2C4F - chains T and U of the 4 polymer chains in the assembly; structure by X-ray diffraction, 1.72 A resolution.

# Chain T
Name: Tissue factor precursor
Notes: fragment: factor iii, residues 38-112
UniProt: P13726 (TF_HUMAN); residues 6-80 here correspond to UniProt positions 38-112 (UniProt number = residue number + 32)
Amino-acid sequence (75 residues; numbered 6 to 80; the number before each row is that of its first residue):
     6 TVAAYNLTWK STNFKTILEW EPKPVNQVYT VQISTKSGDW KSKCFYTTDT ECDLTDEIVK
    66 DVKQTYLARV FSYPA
Disulfide bonds: Cys-49/Cys-57
UniProt features mapped onto this chain:
  - motif (WKS motif): Trp-14 to Ser-16, Trp-45 to Ser-47

# Chain U
Name: Tissue factor precursor
Notes: fragment: factor iii, residues 123-242
UniProt: P13726 (TF_HUMAN); residues 91-210 here correspond to UniProt positions 123-242 (UniProt number = residue number + 32)
Amino-acid sequence (116 residues; numbered 91 to 210; 4 numbers in that range are skipped by the numbering (no residue carries them; nothing is unmodelled there); the number before each row is that of its first residue):
    91 EPLYENSPEF TPYLETNLGQ PTIQSFEQVG TKVNVTVEDE RTLVRRNNTF LSLRDVFGKD
   151 LIYTLYYW
   163 SGKKTAKTNT NEFLIDVDKG ENYCFSVQAV IPSRTVNRKS TDSPVECM
Disulfide bonds: Cys-186/Cys-209
Covalently attached groups: N-acetylglucosamine (NAG) linked to Asn-124
UniProt features mapped onto this chain:
  - motif: Trp-158 (WKS motif)
  - glycosylation (N-linked (GlcNAc...) asparagine): Asn-124, Asn-137

# Chain T / chain U interface
Pairs across the interface (66):
  Thr-6(T) with Leu-93(U)
  Ala-9(T) with Glu-95(U)
  Leu-12(T) with Glu-95(U); Asn-96(U); Ser-97(U); Pro-98(U)
  Trp-14(T) with Ser-97(U); Pro-98(U), hydrogen bond (side chain-backbone); Phe-100(U)
  Ser-16(T) with Phe-100(U); Thr-106(U), hydrogen bond; Asn-107(U), hydrogen bond (backbone-backbone)
  Thr-17(T) with Thr-106(U), hydrogen bond (backbone-side chain); Asn-107(U); Gly-109(U)
  Asn-18(T) with Thr-106(U), hydrogen bond (backbone-side chain); Asn-107(U), hydrogen bond (backbone-backbone); Leu-108(U); Gly-109(U), hydrogen bond (side chain-backbone); Glu-130(U), hydrogen bond; Arg-131(U), hydrogen bond (side chain-backbone); Thr-132(U); Leu-133(U), hydrogen bond (backbone-backbone); Leu-143(U)
  Phe-19(T) with Pro-102(U); Tyr-103(U); Thr-106(U), hydrogen bond (backbone-side chain); Thr-132(U); Val-134(U), hydrophobic; Val-146(U), hydrophobic; Phe-147(U), hydrophobic
  Lys-20(T) with Leu-133(U)
  Thr-21(T) with Phe-100(U)
  Lys-41(T) with Glu-99(U), salt bridge
  Thr-60(T) with Leu-133(U)
  Ile-63(T) with Pro-102(U), hydrophobic
  Val-64(T) with Leu-133(U)
  Val-67(T) with Pro-102(U); Tyr-103(U), hydrogen bond (backbone-backbone); Val-134(U), hydrophobic
  Lys-68(T) with Thr-101(U); Tyr-103(U)
  Gln-69(T) with Phe-100(U); Thr-101(U); Pro-102(U)
  Thr-70(T) with Glu-99(U); Phe-100(U); Thr-101(U), hydrogen bond
  Tyr-71(T) with Glu-99(U); Phe-100(U), hydrogen bond (backbone-backbone); Pro-102(U)
  Leu-72(T) with Asn-96(U); Ser-97(U); Pro-98(U)
  Ala-73(T) with Asn-96(U); Ser-97(U), hydrogen bond (backbone-backbone)
  Arg-74(T) with Glu-95(U); Asn-96(U)
  Val-75(T) with Tyr-94(U); Glu-95(U), hydrogen bond (backbone-backbone)
  Phe-76(T) with Pro-92(U), hydrophobic; Leu-93(U); Tyr-94(U), hydrophobic
  Ser-77(T) with Pro-92(U); Leu-93(U), hydrogen bond (backbone-backbone)
  Tyr-78(T) with Pro-92(U), hydrophobic
Interface residues without a listed pair, chain T (29 interface residues in all): Val-7, Ala-8, Leu-23

# Overview
29 residues of chain T face 24 of chain U across their interface; the contacts include 17 hydrogen bonds and 1
salt bridge. Polar pairs include Lys-41(T)/Glu-99(U), Trp-14(T)/Pro-98(U) and Ser-16(T)/Thr-106(U).
N-acetylglucosamine is covalently linked to Asn-124(U).
Here chain T is Tissue factor precursor and chain U is Tissue factor precursor. Entry 2C4F (crystal structure
of factor VII.stf complexed with pd0297121) was determined by X-ray diffraction.
